PDB entry 6BLO | X-ray diffraction, 3.40 A resolution | chains A and B of the 12 polymer chains in the assembly

== Chain A ==
Molecule: DNA-directed RNA polymerase II subunit RPB1
Organism: Saccharomyces cerevisiae (strain ATCC 204508 / S288c)
Notes: EC 2.7.7.6
Reference sequence: P04050 (RPB1_YEAST); numbering as in UniProt (aligned over 1-1733)
Amino-acid sequence (1733 residues; row label = number of the first residue in the row):
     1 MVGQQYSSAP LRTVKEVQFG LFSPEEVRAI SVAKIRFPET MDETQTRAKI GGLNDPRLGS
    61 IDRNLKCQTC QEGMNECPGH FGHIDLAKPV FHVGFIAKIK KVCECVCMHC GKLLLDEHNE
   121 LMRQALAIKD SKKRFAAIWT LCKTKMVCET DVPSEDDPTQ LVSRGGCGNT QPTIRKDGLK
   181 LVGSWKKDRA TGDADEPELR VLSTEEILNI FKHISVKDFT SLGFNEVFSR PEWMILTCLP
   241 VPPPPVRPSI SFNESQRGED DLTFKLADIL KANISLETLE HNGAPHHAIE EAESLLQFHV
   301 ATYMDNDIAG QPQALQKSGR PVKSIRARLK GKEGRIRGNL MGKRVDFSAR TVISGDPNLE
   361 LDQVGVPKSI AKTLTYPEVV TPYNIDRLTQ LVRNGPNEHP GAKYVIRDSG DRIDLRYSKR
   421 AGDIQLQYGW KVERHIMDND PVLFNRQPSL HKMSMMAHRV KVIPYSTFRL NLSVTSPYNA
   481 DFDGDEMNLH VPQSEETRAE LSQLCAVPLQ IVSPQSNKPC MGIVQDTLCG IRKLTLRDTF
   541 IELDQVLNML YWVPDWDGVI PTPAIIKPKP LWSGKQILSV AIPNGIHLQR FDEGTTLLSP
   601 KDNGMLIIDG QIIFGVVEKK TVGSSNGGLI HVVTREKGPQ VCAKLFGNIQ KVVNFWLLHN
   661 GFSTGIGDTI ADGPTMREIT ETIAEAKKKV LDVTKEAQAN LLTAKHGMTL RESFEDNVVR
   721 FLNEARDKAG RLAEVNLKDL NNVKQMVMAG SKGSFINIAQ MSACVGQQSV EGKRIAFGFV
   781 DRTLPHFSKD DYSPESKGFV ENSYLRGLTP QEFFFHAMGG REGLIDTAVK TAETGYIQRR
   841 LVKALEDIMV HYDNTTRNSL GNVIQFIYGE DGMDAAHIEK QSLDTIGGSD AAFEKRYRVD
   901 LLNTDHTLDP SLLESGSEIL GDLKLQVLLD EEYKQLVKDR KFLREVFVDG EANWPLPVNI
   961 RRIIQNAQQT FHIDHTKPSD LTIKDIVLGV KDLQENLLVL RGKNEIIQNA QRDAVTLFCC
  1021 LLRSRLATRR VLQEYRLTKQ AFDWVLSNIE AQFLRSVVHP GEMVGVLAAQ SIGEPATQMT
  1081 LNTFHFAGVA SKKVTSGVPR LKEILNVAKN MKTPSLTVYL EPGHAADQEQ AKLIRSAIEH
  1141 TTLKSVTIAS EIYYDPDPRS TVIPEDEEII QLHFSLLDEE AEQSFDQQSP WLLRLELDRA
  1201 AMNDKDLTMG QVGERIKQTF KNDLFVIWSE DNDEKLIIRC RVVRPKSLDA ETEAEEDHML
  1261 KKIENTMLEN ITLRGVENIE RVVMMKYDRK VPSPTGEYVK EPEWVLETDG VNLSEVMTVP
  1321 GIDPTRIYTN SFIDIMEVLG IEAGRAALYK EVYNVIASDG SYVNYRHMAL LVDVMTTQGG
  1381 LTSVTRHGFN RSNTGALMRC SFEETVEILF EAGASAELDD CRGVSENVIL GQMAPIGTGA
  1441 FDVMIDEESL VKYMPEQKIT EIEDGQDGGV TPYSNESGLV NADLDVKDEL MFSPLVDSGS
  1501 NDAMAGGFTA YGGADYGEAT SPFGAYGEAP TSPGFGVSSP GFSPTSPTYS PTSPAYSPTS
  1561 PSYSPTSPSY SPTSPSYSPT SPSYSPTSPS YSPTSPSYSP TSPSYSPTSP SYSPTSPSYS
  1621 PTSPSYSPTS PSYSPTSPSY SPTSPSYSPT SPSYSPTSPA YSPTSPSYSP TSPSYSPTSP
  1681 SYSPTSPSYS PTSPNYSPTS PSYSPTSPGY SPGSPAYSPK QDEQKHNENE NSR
Disordered / not traced: 1-2, 149-164, 186-200, 251-258, 1081-1092, 1176-1186, 1244-1253, 1447-1733
Ion coordination: Zn2+ site 1: Cys-67, Cys-70, Cys-77, His-80; Zn2+ site 2: Cys-110, Cys-167; Mg2+: Asp-481, Asp-483, Asp-485 (shared with 1 residue of chain R)

== Chain B ==
Molecule: DNA-directed RNA polymerase II subunit RPB2
Organism: Saccharomyces cerevisiae (strain ATCC 204508 / S288c)
Notes: EC 2.7.7.6
Reference sequence: P08518 (RPB2_YEAST); numbering as in UniProt (aligned over 1-1224)
Amino-acid sequence (1224 residues; each row starts with the number of its first residue):
     1 MSDLANSEKY YDEDPYGFED ESAPITAEDS WAVISAFFRE KGLVSQQLDS FNQFVDYTLQ
    61 DIICEDSTLI LEQLAQHTTE SDNISRKYEI SFGKIYVTKP MVNESDGVTH ALYPQEARLR
   121 NLTYSSGLFV DVKKRTYEAI DVPGRELKYE LIAEESEDDS ESGKVFIGRL PIMLRSKNCY
   181 LSEATESDLY KLKECPFDMG GYFIINGSEK VLIAQERSAG NIVQVFKKAA PSPISHVAEI
   241 RSALEKGSRF ISTLQVKLYG REGSSARTIK ATLPYIKQDI PIVIIFRALG IIPDGEILEH
   301 ICYDVNDWQM LEMLKPCVED GFVIQDRETA LDFIGRRGTA LGIKKEKRIQ YAKDILQKEF
   361 LPHITQLEGF ESRKAFFLGY MINRLLLCAL DRKDQDDRDH FGKKRLDLAG PLLAQLFKTL
   421 FKKLTKDIFR YMQRTVEEAH DFNMKLAINA KTITSGLKYA LATGNWGEQK KAMSSRAGVS
   481 QVLNRYTYSS TLSHLRRTNT PIGRDGKLAK PRQLHNTHWG LVCPAETPEG QACGLVKNLS
   541 LMSCISVGTD PMPIITFLSE WGMEPLEDYV PHQSPDATRV FVNGVWHGVH RNPARLMETL
   601 RTLRRKGDIN PEVSMIRDIR EKELKIFTDA GRVYRPLFIV EDDESLGHKE LKVRKGHIAK
   661 LMATEYQDIE GGFEDVEEYT WSSLLNEGLV EYIDAEEEES ILIAMQPEDL EPAEANEEND
   721 LDVDPAKRIR VSHHATTFTH CEIHPSMILG VAASIIPFPD HNQSPRNTYQ SAMGKQAMGV
   781 FLTNYNVRMD TMANILYYPQ KPLGTTRAME YLKFRELPAG QNAIVAIACY SGYNQEDSMI
   841 MNQSSIDRGL FRSLFFRSYM DQEKKYGMSI TETFEKPQRT NTLRMKHGTY DKLDDDGLIA
   901 PGVRVSGEDV IIGKTTPISP DEEELGQRTA YHSKRDASTP LRSTENGIVD QVLVTTNQDG
   961 LKFVKVRVRT TKIPQIGDKF ASRHGQKGTI GITYRREDMP FTAEGIVPDL IINPHAIPSR
  1021 MTVAHLIECL LSKVAALSGN EGDASPFTDI TVEGISKLLR EHGYQSRGFE VMYNGHTGKK
  1081 LMAQIFFGPT YYQRLRHMVD DKIHARARGP MQVLTRQPVE GRSRDGGLRF GEMERDCMIA
  1141 HGAASFLKER LMEASDAFRV HICGICGLMT VIAKLNHNQF ECKGCDNKID IYQIHIPYAA
  1201 KLLFQELMAM NITPRLYTDR SRDF
Disordered / not traced: 1-19, 71-88, 135-163, 244-250, 339-344, 436-445, 503-508, 669-677, 713-721, 919-928, 1221-1224
Ion coordination: Zn2+: Cys-1163, Cys-1166, Cys-1182, Cys-1185

== How chain A and chain B interact ==
Contacting residue pairs (410):
  Gln-4(A) with Ala-1157(B); Phe-1158(B); Arg-1159(B), hydrogen bond
  Gln-5(A) with Arg-1159(B), hydrogen bond (backbone-side chain); Leu-1175(B)
  Tyr-6(A) with Arg-1159(B)
  Ser-7(A) with Arg-1159(B); His-1161(B), hydrogen bond; Phe-1180(B); Gln-1193(B)
  Ser-8(A) with Asn-1178(B); Phe-1180(B)
  Ala-9(A) with Phe-1180(B); Ile-1191(B), hydrophobic; Gln-1193(B)
  Pro-10(A) with Gln-1193(B), hydrogen bond (backbone-backbone)
  Leu-11(A) with Gln-1193(B)
  Arg-12(A) with Tyr-1192(B); Gln-1193(B), hydrogen bond (backbone-backbone); Ile-1194(B); Thr-1218(B)
  Thr-13(A) with Thr-1218(B)
  Val-14(A) with Tyr-1217(B)
  Lys-15(A) with Tyr-1217(B), hydrogen bond (backbone-backbone); Thr-1218(B); Asp-1219(B); Arg-1220(B), hydrogen bond (backbone-side chain)
  Glu-16(A) with Arg-1215(B); Leu-1216(B); Tyr-1217(B), hydrogen bond (backbone-backbone); Asp-1219(B); Arg-1220(B)
  Val-17(A) with Arg-1215(B); Leu-1216(B), hydrophobic
  Gln-18(A) with Thr-1213(B); Arg-1215(B), hydrogen bond (backbone-backbone); Tyr-1217(B)
  Phe-19(A) with Thr-1213(B)
  Gly-20(A) with Ile-1212(B); Thr-1213(B), hydrogen bond (backbone-backbone)
  Leu-21(A) with Asn-1211(B); Thr-1213(B); Arg-1215(B)
  Phe-22(A) with Leu-1168(B), hydrophobic; Met-1208(B); Asn-1211(B), hydrogen bond (backbone-side chain); Thr-1213(B)
  Glu-26(A) with Cys-1166(B); Leu-1168(B); Arg-1215(B), salt bridge
  Ala-29(A) with Lys-1183(B); Gly-1184(B)
  Ile-30(A) with Thr-1170(B); Lys-1183(B)
  Arg-63(A) with Arg-884(B)
  Gln-68(A) with Ile-1172(B)
  Thr-69(A) with Lys-1174(B)
  Cys-70(A) with Lys-1174(B)
  Gln-71(A) with Asn-1176(B)
  Glu-72(A) with Leu-1175(B); Asn-1176(B), hydrogen bond
  Met-74(A) with Arg-1116(B), hydrogen bond (backbone-side chain)
  Asn-75(A) with Arg-1116(B), hydrogen bond (backbone-side chain); Phe-1158(B)
  Glu-76(A) with Phe-1158(B); Arg-1159(B), salt bridge
  Pro-78(A) with Lys-1201(B)
  Gly-79(A) with Lys-1201(B); Gln-1205(B), hydrogen bond (backbone-side chain)
  Phe-81(A) with Gln-1205(B); Met-1208(B), hydrophobic; Ala-1209(B)
  His-92(A) with Met-1210(B), hydrogen bond (side chain-backbone)
  Phe-228(A) with Arg-1215(B); Tyr-1217(B)
  Trp-233(A) with Asn-1211(B)
  Leu-236(A) with Asn-1211(B)
  Pro-240(A) with Met-1208(B)
  Pro-242(A) with Ala-1209(B), hydrophobic
  Pro-245(A) with Tyr-1198(B); Lys-1201(B)
  Val-246(A) with Leu-1114(B); Gln-1205(B)
  Pro-248(A) with Leu-1114(B)
  Tyr-303(A) with Ala-1209(B)
  Met-304(A) with Met-1210(B), hydrophobic
  Gly-319(A) with Lys-471(B)
  Arg-320(A) with Lys-471(B)
  Ile-325(A) with Glu-1206(B); Met-1210(B), hydrophobic
  Arg-328(A) with Glu-1206(B), salt bridge
  Leu-329(A) with Leu-1203(B), hydrophobic; Glu-1206(B)
  Arg-335(A) with Leu-1114(B); Thr-1115(B); Ala-1199(B); Leu-1202(B); Glu-1206(B), salt bridge
  Ile-336(A) with Leu-1203(B), hydrophobic
  Arg-337(A) with Arg-1129(B), hydrogen bond (backbone-side chain); Glu-1132(B), salt bridge
  Gly-338(A) with Arg-1129(B)
  Asn-339(A) with Thr-1115(B); Gln-1117(B), hydrogen bond (backbone-side chain); Ala-1199(B)
  Leu-340(A) with Ala-1199(B), hydrophobic; Ala-1200(B); Leu-1203(B), hydrophobic
  Met-341(A) with Glu-1132(B); Arg-1135(B)
  Gly-342(A) with Arg-1129(B), hydrogen bond (backbone-side chain); Phe-1130(B)
  Lys-343(A) with Gln-1117(B); Arg-1129(B); Phe-1130(B), hydrogen bond (backbone-backbone); Leu-1151(B); Ser-1155(B); Asp-1156(B)
  Arg-344(A) with Pro-1118(B); Val-1119(B); Glu-1120(B), salt bridge; Gly-1127(B); Leu-1128(B); Arg-1129(B); Ser-1155(B), hydrogen bond (backbone-side chain)
  Val-345(A) with Gly-1127(B); Leu-1128(B), hydrogen bond (backbone-backbone); Phe-1130(B), hydrophobic; Arg-1150(B); Ala-1154(B), hydrophobic
  Asp-346(A) with Arg-1106(B), salt bridge; Arg-1108(B); Gly-1109(B); Met-1111(B); Pro-1118(B); Arg-1150(B), hydrogen bond (backbone-side chain); Ala-1154(B), hydrogen bond (backbone-backbone)
  Phe-347(A) with Arg-1106(B), hydrogen bond (backbone-backbone); Ala-1107(B), hydrophobic; Arg-1108(B); Arg-1150(B)
  Ser-348(A) with Ala-1105(B); Arg-1106(B), hydrogen bond (backbone-backbone); Leu-1128(B)
  Ala-349(A) with His-1104(B); Ala-1105(B), hydrophobic; Leu-1128(B)
  Arg-350(A) with Lys-1102(B); Ile-1103(B); His-1104(B), hydrogen bond (backbone-backbone); Leu-1128(B)
  Thr-351(A) with Ile-1103(B)
  Val-352(A) with Val-1099(B), hydrophobic
  Gly-355(A) with Tyr-833(B)
  Asp-356(A) with Tyr-833(B), hydrogen bond
  Pro-357(A) with Ser-831(B); Gly-832(B); Tyr-833(B)
  Asn-358(A) with Tyr-833(B), hydrogen bond
  Ser-369(A) with Ile-1103(B)
  Thr-373(A) with Ala-1105(B); Arg-1106(B); Ala-1107(B)
  Leu-374(A) with Arg-1106(B); Ala-1107(B), hydrophobic
  Arg-412(A) with Arg-1108(B)
  Glu-433(A) with Arg-1108(B), salt bridge
  Leu-443(A) with Met-1138(B), hydrophobic; Phe-1146(B), hydrophobic
  Asn-445(A) with Glu-1134(B), hydrogen bond
  Gln-447(A) with Glu-1134(B), hydrogen bond
  Ser-449(A) with Met-1133(B); Glu-1134(B), hydrogen bond; Cys-1137(B)
  His-451(A) with Cys-1137(B), hydrogen bond (backbone-side chain)
  Lys-452(A) with Ala-1140(B); His-1141(B), hydrogen bond (backbone-side chain)
  Met-455(A) with Phe-1130(B), hydrophobic; Glu-1134(B); Cys-1137(B), hydrophobic; Met-1138(B), hydrophobic; His-1141(B), hydrogen bond (backbone-side chain)
  Tyr-465(A) with Ile-976(B), hydrophobic
  Ser-466(A) with Gln-975(B); Val-1099(B); Asp-1100(B), hydrogen bond; Ile-1103(B)
  Thr-467(A) with Ile-976(B); Gly-977(B); Val-1099(B)
  Arg-469(A) with Tyr-833(B); Ile-976(B); Gly-991(B), hydrogen bond (side chain-backbone)
  Leu-472(A) with Gln-835(B)
  Thr-475(A) with Glu-836(B)
  Asp-481(A) with Glu-836(B); Asp-837(B)
  Phe-482(A) with Gln-835(B); Glu-836(B), hydrogen bond (backbone-backbone); Asp-837(B); Ser-838(B); Thr-989(B), hydrogen bond (backbone-side chain)
  Asp-483(A) with Asp-837(B); Lys-979(B); Lys-987(B), salt bridge; Gly-988(B)
  Gly-484(A) with Thr-989(B)
  Glu-486(A) with Lys-1102(B), salt bridge
  Asn-488(A) with Leu-1128(B)
  His-490(A) with Phe-1130(B); Arg-1150(B), hydrogen bond
  Val-491(A) with Arg-1150(B), hydrogen bond (backbone-side chain)
  Pro-492(A) with Glu-1149(B)
  Gln-493(A) with Glu-1149(B), hydrogen bond (backbone-side chain)
  Ser-494(A) with Glu-1149(B), hydrogen bond (backbone-side chain)
  Thr-497(A) with Phe-1146(B); Glu-1149(B)
  Glu-500(A) with Ala-1143(B); Ala-1144(B), hydrogen bond (side chain-backbone); Ser-1145(B), hydrogen bond (side chain-backbone); Phe-1146(B), hydrogen bond (side chain-backbone)
  Leu-501(A) with Phe-1146(B), hydrophobic
  Leu-504(A) with His-1141(B)
  Cys-505(A) with His-1141(B)
  Gln-510(A) with His-1141(B), hydrogen bond
  Val-524(A) with Gln-835(B)
  Gln-525(A) with Gln-835(B); Glu-836(B), hydrogen bond (side chain-backbone); His-1015(B)
  Asp-526(A) with Cys-829(B), hydrogen bond; Gln-835(B), hydrogen bond (backbone-side chain); Asn-1013(B), hydrogen bond; His-1015(B), salt bridge
  Cys-529(A) with His-1015(B)
  Glu-542(A) with Lys-1079(B), salt bridge
  Asn-654(A) with Gln-835(B)
  Leu-657(A) with Cys-829(B), hydrophobic
  Leu-658(A) with Tyr-830(B); Ser-831(B); Asn-1074(B), hydrogen bond (backbone-side chain); Leu-1081(B)
  His-659(A) with Asn-1074(B); Thr-1077(B)
  Asn-660(A) with Leu-1081(B); Met-1082(B), hydrogen bond (backbone-backbone); Ala-1083(B)
  Gly-661(A) with Ala-1083(B)
  Phe-662(A) with Ala-828(B); Cys-829(B), hydrogen bond (backbone-backbone); Pro-1014(B), hydrophobic
  Ser-663(A) with Ile-827(B), hydrogen bond (side chain-backbone); Gln-1084(B); Ile-1085(B); Phe-1086(B), hydrogen bond (side chain-backbone)
  Thr-664(A) with Ile-827(B); Pro-1014(B); Phe-1086(B)
  Gly-665(A) with Leu-1026(B); Phe-1069(B); Phe-1086(B)
  Ile-666(A) with Val-1023(B), hydrophobic; Leu-1026(B), hydrophobic; Leu-1030(B), hydrophobic; Arg-1067(B); Phe-1086(B), hydrophobic
  Asp-668(A) with Phe-1069(B)
  Ile-670(A) with Arg-1067(B)
  Asn-742(A) with Phe-1069(B)
  Met-746(A) with Pro-1014(B); His-1015(B); Pro-1018(B), hydrophobic
  Ser-751(A) with His-1015(B), hydrogen bond
  Lys-752(A) with His-1015(B); Ser-1019(B), hydrogen bond
  Asn-757(A) with Pro-1018(B); Met-1021(B)
  Gln-760(A) with Met-1021(B)
  Met-761(A) with Met-1021(B), hydrophobic; Val-1023(B), hydrophobic
  Glu-771(A) with Lys-510(B)
  Ile-775(A) with Asn-516(B)
  Ala-776(A) with Asn-516(B)
  Gly-778(A) with His-515(B); Asn-516(B), hydrogen bond (backbone-side chain)
  Phe-779(A) with Asn-516(B); Thr-517(B); Glu-698(B); Glu-699(B)
  Val-780(A) with Glu-699(B), hydrogen bond (backbone-side chain)
  Asp-781(A) with Arg-620(B), salt bridge
  Arg-782(A) with Glu-698(B), hydrogen bond (side chain-backbone); Glu-699(B), hydrogen bond (side chain-backbone); Ser-700(B); Ile-701(B), hydrogen bond (side chain-backbone)
  Thr-783(A) with Asn-516(B), hydrogen bond (backbone-side chain)
  Pro-785(A) with Glu-698(B); Ile-701(B); Leu-702(B); Ile-703(B), hydrogen bond (backbone-backbone)
  His-786(A) with Trp-519(B); Ile-703(B); Met-705(B); Glu-742(B), salt bridge
  Phe-787(A) with Leu-702(B)
  Ser-788(A) with Ala-735(B)
  Lys-789(A) with Arg-620(B)
  Glu-795(A) with Val-731(B)
  Glu-801(A) with Ile-729(B); Val-731(B)
  Asn-802(A) with Arg-728(B); Ile-729(B), hydrogen bond (side chain-backbone)
  Tyr-804(A) with His-761(B); Asn-762(B); Gln-763(B); Met-1021(B), hydrophobic; Val-1023(B), hydrophobic
  Leu-805(A) with His-761(B); Val-1052(B), hydrophobic
  Arg-806(A) with Pro-725(B), hydrogen bond (side chain-backbone); Ala-726(B); Lys-727(B); Arg-728(B); Ile-729(B); His-761(B), hydrogen bond (backbone-side chain)
  Gly-807(A) with Arg-728(B); Asp-760(B); His-761(B)
  Leu-808(A) with Arg-728(B), hydrogen bond (backbone-side chain); Asp-760(B), hydrogen bond (backbone-backbone); Phe-1047(B)
  Thr-809(A) with Ile-729(B); Arg-730(B); Phe-1047(B)
  Pro-810(A) with Trp-519(B); Met-705(B), hydrophobic; Pro-745(B), hydrophobic; Phe-1047(B)
  Gln-811(A) with Met-705(B)
  Phe-813(A) with Leu-749(B), hydrophobic; Pro-759(B); Asp-760(B); Asn-767(B)
  Phe-814(A) with Leu-514(B), hydrophobic; His-515(B); Asn-516(B); Trp-519(B), hydrophobic
  His-816(A) with Gln-763(B); Ser-764(B), hydrogen bond (backbone-side chain)
  Ala-817(A) with Leu-514(B), hydrophobic; Pro-524(B), hydrophobic; Ser-764(B)
  Met-818(A) with Leu-514(B); Asn-516(B)
  Gly-820(A) with Ser-764(B)
  Arg-821(A) with Arg-512(B), hydrogen bond (side chain-backbone); Leu-514(B); Pro-524(B), hydrogen bond (side chain-backbone); Thr-527(B); Gly-534(B); Lys-537(B)
  Glu-822(A) with Gln-513(B)
  Leu-824(A) with Pro-765(B), hydrophobic; Thr-768(B); Tyr-769(B)
  Ile-825(A) with Arg-512(B); Cys-533(B)
  Ala-828(A) with Gly-530(B)
  Gln-838(A) with Met-1133(B)
  Arg-839(A) with Glu-1132(B), salt bridge
  Val-842(A) with Asp-1136(B)
  Lys-843(A) with Arg-1135(B)
  Glu-846(A) with Arg-1135(B), salt bridge
  Met-1063(A) with Ile-1139(B)
  Val-1066(A) with Asp-1136(B); Ile-1139(B), hydrophobic; Ala-1140(B), hydrophobic
  Gln-1070(A) with Asp-1136(B); Cys-1137(B); Ala-1140(B)
  Lys-1144(A) with Glu-262(B), salt bridge
  Lys-1261(A) with Lys-315(B)
  Asn-1265(A) with Gly-263(B); Ser-265(B), hydrogen bond
  Glu-1269(A) with Gly-263(B)
  Leu-1409(A) with Leu-1207(B), hydrophobic; Ile-1212(B)
  Phe-1410(A) with Met-1210(B), hydrophobic; Ile-1212(B), hydrophobic
  Asp-1420(A) with Arg-1220(B), hydrogen bond (backbone-side chain)
  Arg-1422(A) with Arg-1220(B)
  Val-1424(A) with Ile-1139(B), hydrophobic
  Val-1428(A) with Arg-1135(B); Leu-1151(B), hydrophobic
  Ile-1429(A) with Pro-1197(B); Ala-1200(B)
  Leu-1430(A) with His-1195(B); Ile-1196(B); Pro-1197(B); Phe-1204(B), hydrophobic
  Gly-1431(A) with Lys-1148(B); Met-1152(B); Pro-1197(B)
  Met-1433(A) with Ala-1144(B), hydrophobic; Ser-1145(B); Lys-1148(B)
  Ala-1434(A) with Ala-1144(B)
  Ile-1436(A) with Ile-1139(B); Gly-1142(B); Ala-1144(B)
  Thr-1438(A) with Gly-1142(B), hydrogen bond (side chain-backbone)
Interface residues without a listed pair, chain A (217 interface residues in all): Val-32, Ile-250, Ser-318, Pro-321, Ile-353, Ile-370, Thr-375, Tyr-404, Pro-448, Ala-480, Thr-527, Gly-667, Thr-680, Val-743, Gly-753, Val-770, Phe-777, Leu-784, Glu-812, Phe-815, Ser-1425, Gln-1432, Gly-1437, Gly-1439
Interface residues without a listed pair, chain B (200 interface residues in all): Ser-264, Glu-312, Asp-397, His-400, His-518, Cys-523, Ala-704, Ile-748, Asn-834, Ile-1017, Arg-1020, Ile-1027, Glu-1053, His-1076, Lys-1080, Val-1113, Gly-1131, Val-1160, Met-1169, Ala-1173, Pro-1214

== In short ==
217 residues of chain A face 200 of chain B across their interface; the contacts include 76 hydrogen bonds and
17 salt bridges. Polar pairs include Glu-26(A)/Arg-1215(B), Glu-76(A)/Arg-1159(B) and Arg-328(A)/Glu-1206(B).
Cys-67(A), Cys-70(A), Cys-77(A) and His-80(A) form the Zn2+ site 1.
Chain A is DNA-directed RNA polymerase II subunit RPB1 and chain B is DNA-directed RNA polymerase II subunit
RPB2, both from Saccharomyces cerevisiae (strain ATCC 204508 / S288c); the structure, Pol II elongation
complex with an abasic lesion at i+1 position, was determined by X-ray diffraction (same publication as 6BLP,
6BM2, 6BM4 and 6BQF).
